6PUD - chains G and H of the 4 polymer chains in the assembly; structure by X-ray diffraction, 1.80 A resolution.

== Chain G ==
Molecule: Human TCR alpha chain
Organism: Homo sapiens
Sequence (204 residues; numbered 0 to 203; the number before each row is that of its first residue; numbering starts at 0):
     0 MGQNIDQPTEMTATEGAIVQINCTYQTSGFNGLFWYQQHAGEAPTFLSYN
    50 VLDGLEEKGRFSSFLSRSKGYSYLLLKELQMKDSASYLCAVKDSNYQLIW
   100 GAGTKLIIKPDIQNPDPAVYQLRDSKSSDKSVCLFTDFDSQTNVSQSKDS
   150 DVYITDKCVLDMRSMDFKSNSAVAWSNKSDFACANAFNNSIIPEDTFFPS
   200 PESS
Disordered / not traced: 0, 202-203
Disulfide bonds: C22-C88, C132-C182

== Chain H ==
Molecule: Human TCR beta chain
Organism: Homo sapiens
Sequence (246 residues; numbered 0 to 245; the number before each row is that of its first residue; numbering starts at 0):
     0 MNAGVTQTPKFQVLKTGQSMTLQCAQDMNHNSMYWYRQDPGMGLRLIYYS
    50 ASEGTTDKGEVPNGYNVSRLNKREFSLRLESAAPSQTSVYFCASSVWTGE
   100 GSGELFFGEGSRLTVLEDLKNVFPPEVAVFEPSEAEISHTQKATLVCLAT
   150 GFYPDHVELSWWVNGKEVHSGVCTDPQPLKEQPALNDSRYALSSRLRVSA
   200 TFWQNPRNHFRCQVQFYGLSENDEWTQDRAKPVTQIVSAEAWGRAD
Disordered / not traced: 0, 245
Disulfide bonds: C23-C91, C146-C211

== Interface between chain G and chain H ==
Residue-residue contacts - 95 pairs, chain G then chain H:
  F33(G) - S101(H)
  F33(G) - G102(H)
  F33(G) - E103(H)
  Y35(G) - E103(H)
  Y35(G) - L104(H)  hydrogen bond (side chain-backbone)
  Y35(G) - F106(H)  hydrophobic
  Q37(G) - Q37(H)  hydrogen bond
  Q37(G) - F90(H)
  E41(G) - F90(H)
  A42(G) - F90(H)  hydrophobic
  A42(G) - F106(H)  hydrophobic
  A42(G) - G107(H)
  P43(G) - F106(H)
  F45(G) - E103(H)
  Y48(G) - S101(H)
  K91(G) - G98(H)  hydrogen bond (side chain-backbone)
  K91(G) - G100(H)  hydrogen bond (side chain-backbone)
  K91(G) - G102(H)  hydrogen bond (side chain-backbone)
  Y95(G) - G98(H)
  Y95(G) - E99(H)
  Y95(G) - G100(H)
  L97(G) - Y35(H)
  L97(G) - L104(H)  hydrophobic
  W99(G) - Y35(H)  hydrogen bond
  W99(G) - G42(H)
  W99(G) - L43(H)
  W99(G) - L104(H)  hydrophobic
  W99(G) - F106(H)  hydrophobic
  G100(G) - G42(H)
  A101(G) - M41(H)
  A101(G) - G42(H)
  K104(G) - Q176(H)  hydrogen bond
  D115(G) - H138(H)  salt bridge
  Y119(G) - S132(H)
  Y119(G) - A134(H)
  Y119(G) - E135(H)
  Y119(G) - H138(H)
  Y119(G) - T139(H)
  Q120(G) - S132(H)
  L121(G) - F129(H)
  L121(G) - E130(H)
  L121(G) - T143(H)
  L121(G) - V145(H)  hydrophobic
  R122(G) - F129(H)
  R122(G) - E130(H)  salt bridge
  R122(G) - P131(H)  hydrogen bond (side chain-backbone)
  R122(G) - E133(H)
  R122(G) - W202(H)
  R122(G) - R243(H)
  S124(G) - V128(H)
  S124(G) - F129(H)
  S127(G) - A127(H)
  S127(G) - F129(H)
  K129(G) - F129(H)
  K129(G) - L147(H)
  K129(G) - T149(H)
  V131(G) - F129(H)  hydrophobic
  V131(G) - L147(H)  hydrophobic
  L133(G) - T143(H)
  T135(G) - R196(H)
  D136(G) - T139(H)
  D136(G) - R196(H)  salt bridge
  Y152(G) - L178(H)  hydrophobic
  Y152(G) - E180(H)
  I153(G) - L178(H)
  T154(G) - D174(H)
  T154(G) - S192(H)  hydrogen bond
  T154(G) - R194(H)
  D155(G) - R194(H)
  C157(G) - C172(H)  disulfide
  C157(G) - T173(H)
  C157(G) - R194(H)
  V158(G) - C172(H)  hydrogen bond (backbone-side chain)
  L159(G) - G170(H)
  L159(G) - C172(H)  hydrophobic
  L159(G) - R196(H)
  D160(G) - G170(H)  hydrogen bond (backbone-backbone)
  M161(G) - K141(H)
  M161(G) - R196(H)
  M161(G) - V197(H)
  M161(G) - S198(H)
  R162(G) - S169(H)
  M164(G) - K141(H)
  M164(G) - S198(H)
  F166(G) - K141(H)
  F166(G) - R196(H)
  S168(G) - R196(H)  hydrogen bond
  S170(G) - R194(H)  hydrogen bond
  A171(G) - R194(H)
  V172(G) - R194(H)
  W174(G) - L147(H)  hydrophobic
  W174(G) - T149(H)
  W174(G) - A190(H)  hydrophobic
  F196(G) - H138(H)
  P198(G) - A134(H)  hydrophobic
Also at the interface, not in a pair above, chain G (49 interface residues in all): N30, L87, D123
Also at the interface, not in a pair above, chain H (52 interface residues in all): G40, E108, I136, L144, V171
Cross-chain cystine bridges: C157(G)-C172(H)

== Summary ==
49 residues of chain G and 52 residues of chain H are in contact, with 1 disulfide bond, 13 hydrogen bonds and
3 salt bridges. Polar pairs include D115(G)-H138(H), R122(G)-E130(H) and D136(G)-R196(H).
Chain G is Human TCR alpha chain and chain H is Human TCR beta chain, both from Homo sapiens; the structure,
Structure of human MAIT A-F7 TCR in complex with human MR1-5'OH-Pentyl-5-OP-U, was determined by X-ray
diffraction (same publication as 6PUC, 6PUE, 6PUF, 6PUG, 6PUH, 6PUI and 4 further entries).
